Entry 3W4Q (X-ray diffraction, 1.20 A resolution); this record covers chain A.

[Chain A]
Molecule: Beta-lactamase
Organism: Burkholderia multivorans
Notes: EC 3.5.2.6
UniProt: A9ANW2 (A9ANW2_BURM1); the author numbering skips numbers that UniProt does not, so the offset changes along the chain: 32-238 = UniProt 45-251; 240-252 = UniProt 252-264; 254-291 = UniProt 265-302
Chain sequence (258 residues; numbered 32 to 291; 2 numbers in that range are skipped by the numbering (no residue carries them; nothing is unmodelled there); the number before each row is that of its first residue):
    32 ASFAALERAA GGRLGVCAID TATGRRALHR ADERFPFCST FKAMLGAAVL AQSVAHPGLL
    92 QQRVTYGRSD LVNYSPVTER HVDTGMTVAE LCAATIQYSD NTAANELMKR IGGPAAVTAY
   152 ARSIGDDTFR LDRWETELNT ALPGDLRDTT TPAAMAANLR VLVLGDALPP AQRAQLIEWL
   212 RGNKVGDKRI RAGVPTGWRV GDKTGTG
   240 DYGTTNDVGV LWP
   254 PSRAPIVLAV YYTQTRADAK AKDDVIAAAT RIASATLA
From the paper describing this entry:
  - contacts within the chain: Lys-73/Asn-132 (hydrogen bond), Ser-70/Lys-73 (hydrogen bond), Tyr-105/Tyr-129 (hydrogen bond), Lys-73/Ser-130 (hydrogen bond), Arg-220/Asp-276, Arg-220/Gly-236 (hydrogen bond), Arg-220/Thr-237 (hydrogen bond)
  - catalytic residues: Ser-70, Lys-73, Ser-130, Asn-132, Glu-166 (citing earlier work)
  - catalytic residues: Thr-237 (from molecular simulation)
  - mutagenesis - R220G: decreased catalytic activity on IMI
  - mutagenesis - R220G: decreased growth in response to IMI
  - catalytic residues: Asn-170

[Summary]
The paper reports catalytic residues Ser-70, Lys-73 and Ser-130 among others; R220G reduces catalytic activity
on IMI.
Chain A is Beta-lactamase (Burkholderia multivorans); the structure, Crystal structure of PenA beta-lactamase
from Burkholderia multivorans at pH4.2, was determined by X-ray diffraction, deposited together with 3W4O and
3W4P.
